Entry 6V9Q (electron microscopy, 2.90 A resolution); this record covers chains J and I of the 11 polymer chains in the assembly.

Chain J (and I):
Protein: TniQ family protein
Organism: Vibrio cholerae
Notes: chain I of this document is another copy of the same molecule, construct and numbering; everything in this record applies to it too
Amino-acid sequence (394 residues; row label = number of the first residue in the row):
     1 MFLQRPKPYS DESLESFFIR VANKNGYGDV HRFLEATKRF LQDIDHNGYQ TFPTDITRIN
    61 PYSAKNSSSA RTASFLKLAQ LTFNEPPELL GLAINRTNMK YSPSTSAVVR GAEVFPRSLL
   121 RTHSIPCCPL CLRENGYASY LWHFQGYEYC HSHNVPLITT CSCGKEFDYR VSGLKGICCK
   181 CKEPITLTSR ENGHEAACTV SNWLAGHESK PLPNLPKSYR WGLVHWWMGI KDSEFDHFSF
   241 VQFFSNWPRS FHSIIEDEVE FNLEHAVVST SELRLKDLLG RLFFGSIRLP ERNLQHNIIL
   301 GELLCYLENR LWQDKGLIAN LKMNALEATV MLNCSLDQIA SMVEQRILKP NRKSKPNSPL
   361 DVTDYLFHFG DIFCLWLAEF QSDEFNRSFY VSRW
Disordered / not traced: 189-192, 351-359, 392-394 (chain I: 189-192, 266-269, 351-359, 392-394)
Metal / ion sites: Zn2+ site 1: C150, H153; Zn2+ site 2 near C161 (its only coordinating residue here)

Chain J / chain I interface:
Residue-residue contacts (72; chain J residue first):
  N66(J) with Q345(I), hydrogen bond (side chain-backbone); R346(I); I347(I)
  S68(J) with I347(I); A378(I); E379(I), hydrogen bond
  S69(J) with I347(I), hydrogen bond (side chain-backbone); L375(I)
  T72(J) with C374(I), hydrogen bond (side chain-backbone); A378(I)
  L76(J) with C374(I), hydrophobic
  E88(J) with R387(I), salt bridge
  L90(J) with L377(I), hydrophobic
  N95(J) with L377(I), hydrogen bond (side chain-backbone); A378(I)
  R96(J) with A378(I); E379(I), salt bridge
  T97(J) with E379(I); Q381(I), hydrogen bond (side chain-backbone)
  N98(J) with Q338(I); E379(I); F380(I)
  G111(J) with Q381(I); N386(I), hydrogen bond (backbone-side chain)
  A112(J) with N386(I); S388(I)
  S218(J) with D383(I)
  Y219(J) with D383(I)
  E308(J) with L76(I); Q80(I), hydrogen bond (backbone-side chain)
  N309(J) with Q80(I)
  L311(J) with L76(I), hydrophobic
  W312(J) with K77(I)
  Q345(J) with N66(I)
  R346(J) with N66(I)
  I347(J) with N66(I); S68(I); S69(I)
  D371(J) with N47(I)
  C374(J) with S69(I); T72(I), hydrogen bond (backbone-side chain); A73(I), hydrophobic
  L375(J) with S69(I)
  L377(J) with T72(I); N95(I), hydrogen bond (backbone-side chain)
  A378(J) with S68(I); S69(I); N95(I); R96(I), hydrogen bond (backbone-backbone)
  E379(J) with S68(I), hydrogen bond; R96(I), salt bridge; T97(I); N98(I), hydrogen bond (backbone-backbone)
  F380(J) with N98(I)
  Q381(J) with N95(I); T97(I), hydrogen bond (backbone-side chain); N98(I); V109(I)
  S382(J) with M99(I)
  D383(J) with M99(I); V114(I); S218(I); Y219(I); P290(I)
  E384(J) with E384(I)
  N386(J) with G111(I), hydrogen bond (side chain-backbone); A112(I)
  R387(J) with E88(I), salt bridge; L90(I)
  S388(J) with G111(I), hydrogen bond (side chain-backbone); A112(I), hydrogen bond (side chain-backbone)
  V391(J) with E88(I)
Interface residues without a listed pair, chain J (46 interface residues in all): K65, K77, Q80, M99, V109, V114, N293, N333, F373
Interface residues without a listed pair, chain I (47 interface residues in all): K65, G91, E291, N293, E308, W312, N333, S382

In short:
46 residues of chain J and 47 residues of chain I are in contact; the contacts include 17 hydrogen bonds and 4
salt bridges. Among the polar pairs are E88(J)-R387(I), R96(J)-E379(I) and N66(J)-Q345(I). C150(J) and H153(J)
coordinate Zn2+ site 1.
Both chains are TniQ family protein (Vibrio cholerae). Entry 6V9Q (Cryo-EM structure of Cascade-TniQ binary
complex) was determined by electron microscopy, deposited together with 6VBW.
